7A7D - chains a and b of the 14 polymer chains in the assembly; structure by electron microscopy, 26.00 A resolution (very low resolution: no residue pairs are listed; an interface is given only as per-side residue counts).

[Chain a]
Protein: Desmocollin-2
Organism: Homo sapiens
UniProtKB: Q02487 (DSC2_HUMAN); residues 2265-2808 here correspond to UniProt positions 136-679 (UniProt number = residue number - 2129)
Amino-acid sequence (544 residues; each row starts with the number of its first residue):
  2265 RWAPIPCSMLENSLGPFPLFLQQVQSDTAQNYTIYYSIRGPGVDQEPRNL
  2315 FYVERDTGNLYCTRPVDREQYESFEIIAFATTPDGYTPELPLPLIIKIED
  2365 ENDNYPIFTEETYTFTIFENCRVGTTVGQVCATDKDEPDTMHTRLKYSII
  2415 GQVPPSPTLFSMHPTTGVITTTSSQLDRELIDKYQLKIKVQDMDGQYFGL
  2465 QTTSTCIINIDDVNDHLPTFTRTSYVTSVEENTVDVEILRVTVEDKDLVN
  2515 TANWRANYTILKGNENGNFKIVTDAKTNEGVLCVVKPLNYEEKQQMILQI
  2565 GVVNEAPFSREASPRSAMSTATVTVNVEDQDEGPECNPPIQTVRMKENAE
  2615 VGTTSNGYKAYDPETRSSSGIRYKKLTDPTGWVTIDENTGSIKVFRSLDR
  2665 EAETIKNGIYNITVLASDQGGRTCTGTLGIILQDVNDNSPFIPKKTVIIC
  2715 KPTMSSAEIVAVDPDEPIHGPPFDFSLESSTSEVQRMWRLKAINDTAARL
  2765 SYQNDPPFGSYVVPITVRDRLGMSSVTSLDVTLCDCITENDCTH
Cystine bridges: Cys-2600/Cys-2688, Cys-2714/Cys-2800, Cys-2798/Cys-2806
Swiss-Prot annotation at these positions:
  - glycosylation (N-linked (GlcNAc...) asparagine): Asn-2295, Asn-2521 (complex), Asn-2675, Asn-2758

[Chain b]
Protein: Desmocollin-2
Organism: Homo sapiens
UniProtKB: Q02487 (DSC2_HUMAN); residues 3379-3922 here correspond to UniProt positions 136-679 (UniProt number = residue number - 3243)
Amino-acid sequence (544 residues; numbered 3379 to 3922; the number before each row is that of its first residue):
  3379 RWAPIPCSMLENSLGPFPLFLQQVQSDTAQNYTIYYSIRGPGVDQEPRNL
  3429 FYVERDTGNLYCTRPVDREQYESFEIIAFATTPDGYTPELPLPLIIKIED
  3479 ENDNYPIFTEETYTFTIFENCRVGTTVGQVCATDKDEPDTMHTRLKYSII
  3529 GQVPPSPTLFSMHPTTGVITTTSSQLDRELIDKYQLKIKVQDMDGQYFGL
  3579 QTTSTCIINIDDVNDHLPTFTRTSYVTSVEENTVDVEILRVTVEDKDLVN
  3629 TANWRANYTILKGNENGNFKIVTDAKTNEGVLCVVKPLNYEEKQQMILQI
  3679 GVVNEAPFSREASPRSAMSTATVTVNVEDQDEGPECNPPIQTVRMKENAE
  3729 VGTTSNGYKAYDPETRSSSGIRYKKLTDPTGWVTIDENTGSIKVFRSLDR
  3779 EAETIKNGIYNITVLASDQGGRTCTGTLGIILQDVNDNSPFIPKKTVIIC
  3829 KPTMSSAEIVAVDPDEPIHGPPFDFSLESSTSEVQRMWRLKAINDTAARL
  3879 SYQNDPPFGSYVVPITVRDRLGMSSVTSLDVTLCDCITENDCTH
Cystine bridges: Cys-3714/Cys-3802, Cys-3828/Cys-3914, Cys-3912/Cys-3920
Swiss-Prot annotation at these positions:
  - glycosylation (N-linked (GlcNAc...) asparagine): Asn-3409, Asn-3635 (complex), Asn-3789, Asn-3872

[Interface between chain a and chain b]
At this resolution (26 A) residue pairs are not listed: 5 residues of chain a and 7 of chain b lie at the interface.

[Summary]
The interface between chain a and chain b involves 5 residues on one side and 7 on the other.
Both chains are Desmocollin-2 (Homo sapiens). Entry 7A7D (Cadherin fit into cryo-ET map) was determined by
electron microscopy.
